PDB entry 8ZVI | electron microscopy, 3.40 A resolution | chains D and a of the 14 polymer chains in the assembly

== Chain D ==
Molecule: Major capsid protein
Organism: Escherichia phage T5
UniProtKB: Q6QGD8 (CAPSD_BPT5); residue numbers follow UniProt; this construct covers 1-458
Amino-acid sequence (458 residues; each row starts with the number of its first residue):
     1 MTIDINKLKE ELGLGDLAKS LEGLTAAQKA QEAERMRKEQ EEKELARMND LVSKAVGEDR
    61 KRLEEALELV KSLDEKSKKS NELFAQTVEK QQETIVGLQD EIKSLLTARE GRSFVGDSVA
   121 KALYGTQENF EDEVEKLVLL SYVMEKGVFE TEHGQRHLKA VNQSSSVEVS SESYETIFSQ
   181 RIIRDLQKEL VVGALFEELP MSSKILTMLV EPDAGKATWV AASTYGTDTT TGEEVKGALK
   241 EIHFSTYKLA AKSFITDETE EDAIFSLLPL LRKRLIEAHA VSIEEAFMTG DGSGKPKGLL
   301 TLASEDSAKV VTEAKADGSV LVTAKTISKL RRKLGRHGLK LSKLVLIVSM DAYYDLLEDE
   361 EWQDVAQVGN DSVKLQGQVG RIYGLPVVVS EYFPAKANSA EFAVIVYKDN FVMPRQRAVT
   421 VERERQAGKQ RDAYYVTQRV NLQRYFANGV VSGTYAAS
Unresolved in the structure: 1-160, 458
Swiss-Prot annotation at these positions:
  - site: Lys159, Ala160 (Cleavage)
  - mutagenesis: Leu45 (L45P: Confers resistance to Pycsar-mediated defense), Ile183 (I183T: Confers resistance to Pycsar-mediated defense), Met201 (M201V: Confers resistance to Pycsar-mediated defense), Met208 (M208T: Confers resistance to Pycsar-mediated defense), Glu260 (E260G: Confers resistance to Pycsar-mediated defense), Ile283 (I283T: Confers resistance to Pycsar-mediated defense), Ser328 (S328P: Confers resistance to Pycsar-mediated defense, reduced fitness compared to wild-type phage), Tyr353 (Y353C: Confers resistance to Pycsar-mediated defense, reduced fitness compared to wild-type phage)

== Chain a ==
Molecule: Decoration protein
Organism: Escherichia phage T5
UniProtKB: Q6QGD6 (DECO_BPT5); numbering as in UniProt (aligned over 1-164)
Amino-acid sequence (164 residues; row label = number of the first residue in the row):
     1 MIDYSGLRTI FGEKLPESHI FFATVAAHKY VPSYAFLRRE LGLSSAHTNR KVWKKFVEAY
    61 GKAIPPAPPA PPLTLSKDLT ASMSVEEGAA LTLSVTATGG TGPYTYAWTK DGSPIPDASG
   121 ATYTKPTAAA EDAGSYKVTV TDSKQVSKDS TTCAVTVNPT VPGG
Unresolved in the structure: 1, 68-164

== How chain D and chain a interact ==
Residue-residue contacts (7):
  Glu361(D) with Arg39(a)
  Asp364(D) with Ser44(a), hydrogen bond; Ala46(a)
  Ala366(D) with Ser45(a); Ala46(a), hydrophobic
  Gln367(D) with Ser44(a); Ser45(a)
Interface residues without a listed pair, chain D (5 interface residues in all): Glu360
Interface residues without a listed pair, chain a (5 interface residues in all): Gly42

== Summary ==
Chain D and chain a each contribute 5 residues to their interface, with 1 hydrogen bond. The hydrogen-bonded
pair is Asp364(D)-Ser44(a). Curated annotation (UniProt) lists 8 mutagenesis sites on chain D.
Here chain D is Major capsid protein and chain a is Decoration protein, both from Escherichia phage T5. Entry
8ZVI (Structure of the bacteriophage T5 capsid) was determined by electron microscopy together with 9ILP, 9IMV
and 9IOZ from the same study.
